PDB entry 8OLR | X-ray diffraction, 2.80 A resolution | chains S and T of the 28 polymer chains in the assembly

== Chain S ==
Molecule: Proteasome subunit alpha type-6
From: Saccharomyces cerevisiae
UniProtKB: P40302 (PSA6_YEAST); residues 0-233 here correspond to UniProt positions 1-234 (UniProt number = residue number + 1)
Chain sequence (234 residues; numbered 0 to 233; the number before each row is that of its first residue; numbering starts at 0):
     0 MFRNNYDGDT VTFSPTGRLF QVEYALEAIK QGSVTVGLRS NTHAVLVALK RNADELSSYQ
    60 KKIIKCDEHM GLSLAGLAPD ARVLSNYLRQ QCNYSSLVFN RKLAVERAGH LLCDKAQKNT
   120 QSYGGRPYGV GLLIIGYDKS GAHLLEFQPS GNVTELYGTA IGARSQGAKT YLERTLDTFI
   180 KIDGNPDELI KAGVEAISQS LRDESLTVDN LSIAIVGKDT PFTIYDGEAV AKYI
Not modelled in the structure: 0-2

== Chain T ==
Molecule: Probable proteasome subunit alpha type-7
From: Saccharomyces cerevisiae
UniProtKB: P21242 (PSA7_YEAST); residues -3 to 284 here correspond to UniProt positions 1-288 (UniProt number = residue number + 4)
Chain sequence (288 residues; each row starts with the number of its first residue; numbers below 1 keep their minus sign (Met-3 is residue -3)):
    -3 MTSIGTGYDL SNSVFSPDGR NFQVEYAVKA VENGTTSIGI KCNDGVVFAV EKLITSKLLV
    57 PQKNVKIQVV DRHIGCVYSG LIPDGRHLVN RGREEAASFK KLYKTPIPIP AFADRLGQYV
   117 QAHTLYNSVR PFGVSTIFGG VDKNGAHLYM LEPSGSYWGY KGAATGKGRQ SAKAELEKLV
   177 DHHPEGLSAR EAVKQAAKII YLAHEDNKEK DFELEISWCS LSETNGLHKF VKGDLLQEAI
   237 DFAQKEINGD DDEDEDDSDN VMSSDDENAP VATNANATTD QEGDIHLE
Not modelled in the structure: -3 to 1, 245-284

== How chain S and chain T interact ==
Contacting residue pairs - 64 pairs, chain S then chain T:
  Asn4(S) with Leu6(T)
  Tyr5(S) with Asp5(T), hydrogen bond; Leu6(T), hydrophobic
  Thr9(S) with Arg126(T)
  Val10(S) with Gln19(T); Asn123(T); Ser124(T); Val125(T); Arg126(T)
  Thr11(S) with Leu6(T); Gln19(T)
  Phe12(S) with Gln19(T), hydrogen bond (backbone-side chain); Tyr22(T); Ala23(T), hydrophobic; Arg126(T); Pro127(T)
  Ser13(S) with Tyr22(T)
  Pro14(S) with Tyr22(T), hydrophobic; Lys25(T)
  Thr15(S) with Lys25(T)
  Gly16(S) with Tyr22(T); Lys25(T); Ala26(T)
  Leu18(S) with Leu77(T), hydrophobic; Arg126(T)
  His109(S) with Arg82(T)
  Cys112(S) with Pro79(T), hydrophobic; Arg82(T)
  Asp113(S) with Arg82(T), salt bridge; Asn86(T)
  Gln116(S) with Pro79(T); Asp80(T); His83(T), hydrogen bond; Arg126(T)
  Thr119(S) with Arg126(T), hydrogen bond (backbone-side chain)
  Gln120(S) with His119(T); Val125(T); Arg126(T), hydrogen bond (backbone-backbone); Phe128(T)
  Ser121(S) with Ser124(T)
  Tyr122(S) with Ser124(T), hydrogen bond (backbone-backbone)
  Ser149(S) with Pro79(T)
  Gly150(S) with Pro79(T)
  Asn151(S) with Ile78(T); Pro79(T)
  Thr153(S) with Leu55(T); Asn60(T)
  Glu154(S) with Leu55(T); Val56(T), hydrogen bond (backbone-backbone); Lys59(T); Asn60(T), hydrogen bond (backbone-side chain)
  Leu155(S) with Leu54(T); Leu55(T); Val56(T)
  Tyr156(S) with Leu54(T), hydrogen bond (backbone-backbone); Leu55(T); Val56(T); Pro57(T)
  Gly157(S) with Leu54(T)
  Lys168(S) with Leu54(T)
  Leu171(S) with Leu54(T)
  Glu172(S) with Ser52(T); Lys53(T)
  Leu175(S) with Lys53(T)
Interface residues without a listed pair, chain S (35 interface residues in all): Arg38, Glu105, Lys117, Phe178
Interface residues without a listed pair, chain T (30 interface residues in all): Gly129

== Summary ==
35 residues of chain S face 30 of chain T across their interface; the contacts include 9 hydrogen bonds and 1
salt bridge. Polar contacts include Asp113(S)-Arg82(T), Tyr5(S)-Asp5(T) and Phe12(S)-Gln19(T).
Here chain S is Proteasome subunit alpha type-6 and chain T is Probable proteasome subunit alpha type-7, both
from Saccharomyces cerevisiae. Entry 8OLR (Structure of yeast 20S proteasome in complex with the natural
product beta-lactone inhibitor Cystargolide A) was determined by X-ray diffraction, deposited together with
8R03, 8R04, 8R05 and 8OLL.
